PDB entry 9GM9 | electron microscopy, 7.80 A resolution (low resolution: residue-level contacts below are approximate; hydrogen-bond / salt-bridge calls are withheld) | chains A and B of the 11 polymer chains in the assembly

# Chain A (and B)
Name: Chromosome partition protein MukB
Organism: Photorhabdus thracensis
Notes: chain B of this document is another copy of the same molecule, construct and numbering; everything in this record applies to it too
Reference sequence: A0A0F7LRY2 (A0A0F7LRY2_9GAMM); numbering as in UniProt (aligned over 1-1482)
Chain sequence (1482 residues; numbered 1 to 1482; the number before each row is that of its first residue):
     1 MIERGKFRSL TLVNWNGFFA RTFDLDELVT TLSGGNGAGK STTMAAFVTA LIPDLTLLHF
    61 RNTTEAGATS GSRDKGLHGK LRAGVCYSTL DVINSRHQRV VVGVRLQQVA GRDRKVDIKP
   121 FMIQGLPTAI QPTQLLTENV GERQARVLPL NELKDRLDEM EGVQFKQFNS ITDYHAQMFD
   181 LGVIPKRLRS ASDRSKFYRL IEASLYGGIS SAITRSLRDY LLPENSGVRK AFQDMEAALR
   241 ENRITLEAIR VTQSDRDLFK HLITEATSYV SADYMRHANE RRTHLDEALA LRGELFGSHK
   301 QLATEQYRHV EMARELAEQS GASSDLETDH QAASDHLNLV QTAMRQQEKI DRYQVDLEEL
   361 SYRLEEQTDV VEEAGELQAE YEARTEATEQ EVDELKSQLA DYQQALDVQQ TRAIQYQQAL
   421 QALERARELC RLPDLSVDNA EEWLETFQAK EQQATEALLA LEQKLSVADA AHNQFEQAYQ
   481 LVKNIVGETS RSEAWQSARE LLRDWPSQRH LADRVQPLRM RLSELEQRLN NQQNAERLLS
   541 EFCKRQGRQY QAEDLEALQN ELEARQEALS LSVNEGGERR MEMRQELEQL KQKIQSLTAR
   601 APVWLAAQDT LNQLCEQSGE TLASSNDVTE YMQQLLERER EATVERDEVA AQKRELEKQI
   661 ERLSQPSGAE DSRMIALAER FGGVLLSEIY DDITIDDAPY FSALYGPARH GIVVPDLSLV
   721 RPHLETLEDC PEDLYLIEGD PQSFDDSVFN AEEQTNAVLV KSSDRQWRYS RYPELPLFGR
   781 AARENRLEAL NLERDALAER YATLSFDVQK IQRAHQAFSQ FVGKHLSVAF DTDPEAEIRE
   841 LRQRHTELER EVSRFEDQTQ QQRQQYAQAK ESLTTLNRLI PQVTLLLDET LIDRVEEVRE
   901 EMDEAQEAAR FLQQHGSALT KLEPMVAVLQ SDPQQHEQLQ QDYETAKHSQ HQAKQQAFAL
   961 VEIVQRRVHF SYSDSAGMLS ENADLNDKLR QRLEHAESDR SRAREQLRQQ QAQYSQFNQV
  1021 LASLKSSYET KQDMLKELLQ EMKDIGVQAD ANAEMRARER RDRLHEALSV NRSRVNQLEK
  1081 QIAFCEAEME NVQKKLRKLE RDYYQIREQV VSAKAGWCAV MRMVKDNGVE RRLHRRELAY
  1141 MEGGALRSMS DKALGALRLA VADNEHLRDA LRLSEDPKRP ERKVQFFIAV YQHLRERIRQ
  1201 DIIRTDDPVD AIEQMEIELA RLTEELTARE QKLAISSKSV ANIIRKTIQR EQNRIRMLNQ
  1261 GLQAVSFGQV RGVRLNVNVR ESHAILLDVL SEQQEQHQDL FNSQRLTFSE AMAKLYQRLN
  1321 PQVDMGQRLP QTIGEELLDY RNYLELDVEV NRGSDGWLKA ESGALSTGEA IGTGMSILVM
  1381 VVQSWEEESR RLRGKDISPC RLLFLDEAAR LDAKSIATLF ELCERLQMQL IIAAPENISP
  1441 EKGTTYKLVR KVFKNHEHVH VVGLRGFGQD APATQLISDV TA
Disordered / not traced: 1, 312-565, 868-1081, 1469-1482
Bound ions: Mg2+: Ser41 (together with ATP)
Small-molecule neighbours:
  - ATP (adenosine-5'-triphosphate), molecule 1: Gly35, Asn36, Gly37, Ala38, Gly39, Lys40, Ser41, Thr42, Gly76, Gly79, Lys80, Glu1407, Arg1450
  - ATP, molecule 2: Gln1269, Arg1352, Gly1363, Ala1364, Leu1365, Ser1366, Thr1367, Gly1368, Glu1369

# Interface between chain A and chain B
Contacting residue pairs - 168 pairs, chain A then chain B:
  Gly35(A) - Asp1412(B)
  Asn36(A) - Gly1268(B)
  Asn36(A) - Gly1368(B)
  Asn36(A) - Arg1410(B)
  Asn36(A) - Leu1411(B)
  Asn36(A) - Asp1412(B)
  Asn36(A) - Ser1415(B)
  Gly37(A) - Ser1366(B)
  Asn62(A) - Ser1362(B)
  Asn62(A) - Leu1365(B)
  Asn62(A) - Ser1366(B)
  Asn62(A) - Thr1367(B)
  Asn62(A) - Ala1370(B)
  Thr63(A) - Thr1367(B)
  Thr64(A) - Gly207(B)
  Thr64(A) - Ala1370(B)
  Glu65(A) - Ala66(B)
  Ala66(A) - Ala66(B)
  Gly67(A) - Ala66(B)
  Gly67(A) - Ala68(B)
  Ala68(A) - Gly67(B)
  Gly76(A) - Gly1363(B)
  Gly207(A) - Thr64(B)
  Ile209(A) - Glu65(B)
  Ser226(A) - Glu784(B)
  Ala231(A) - Gln665(B)
  Asp234(A) - Ser664(B)
  Glu578(A) - Gly577(B)
  Met581(A) - Gly577(B)
  Met581(A) - Glu578(B)
  Met581(A) - Met581(B)
  Glu582(A) - Met581(B)
  Gln585(A) - Met581(B)
  Gln585(A) - Glu582(B)
  Gln585(A) - Gln585(B)
  Gln589(A) - Gln585(B)
  Gln592(A) - Gln589(B)
  Thr629(A) - Val822(B)
  Thr629(A) - Gly823(B)
  Thr629(A) - Ser827(B)
  Glu630(A) - Gly823(B)
  Gln633(A) - Ser819(B)
  Gln633(A) - Gln820(B)
  Gln633(A) - Gly823(B)
  Glu637(A) - Gln816(B)
  Glu637(A) - Ser819(B)
  Glu639(A) - Leu636(B)
  Arg640(A) - Leu636(B)
  Arg640(A) - Glu639(B)
  Arg640(A) - Gln812(B)
  Arg640(A) - His815(B)
  Asp647(A) - Arg640(B)
  Pro707(A) - Tyr735(B)
  Leu717(A) - Trp767(B)
  Arg721(A) - Glu752(B)
  Leu724(A) - Leu759(B)
  Leu724(A) - Tyr769(B)
  Leu727(A) - Tyr769(B)
  Glu728(A) - Arg771(B)
  Cys730(A) - Arg771(B)
  Glu732(A) - Tyr769(B)
  Glu732(A) - Ser770(B)
  Glu732(A) - Arg771(B)
  Asp733(A) - Tyr769(B)
  Asp733(A) - Ser770(B)
  Leu734(A) - Arg768(B)
  Leu734(A) - Tyr769(B)
  Tyr735(A) - Pro707(B)
  Tyr735(A) - Trp767(B)
  Tyr735(A) - Arg768(B)
  Leu736(A) - Gln766(B)
  Leu736(A) - Trp767(B)
  Ile737(A) - Arg765(B)
  Glu738(A) - Arg765(B)
  Asp746(A) - Arg765(B)
  Ser747(A) - Arg765(B)
  Ser747(A) - Gln766(B)
  Val748(A) - Ser763(B)
  Val748(A) - Asp764(B)
  Val748(A) - Arg765(B)
  Val748(A) - Gln766(B)
  Phe749(A) - Gln766(B)
  Glu752(A) - Arg721(B)
  Gln754(A) - Glu725(B)
  Leu759(A) - Arg721(B)
  Leu759(A) - Leu724(B)
  Ser762(A) - Ser762(B)
  Ser762(A) - Ser763(B)
  Ser763(A) - Ser762(B)
  Asp764(A) - Val748(B)
  Arg765(A) - Ile737(B)
  Arg765(A) - Glu738(B)
  Arg765(A) - Asp745(B)
  Arg765(A) - Val748(B)
  Gln766(A) - Leu736(B)
  Gln766(A) - Phe749(B)
  Trp767(A) - Leu717(B)
  Trp767(A) - Leu736(B)
  Arg768(A) - Leu734(B)
  Arg768(A) - Tyr735(B)
  Tyr769(A) - Leu724(B)
  Tyr769(A) - Leu727(B)
  Tyr769(A) - Asp733(B)
  Tyr769(A) - Leu734(B)
  Ser770(A) - Glu732(B)
  Ser770(A) - Asp733(B)
  Arg771(A) - Cys730(B)
  Arg771(A) - Glu732(B)
  His815(A) - Thr629(B)
  Leu826(A) - Leu826(B)
  Leu826(A) - Ser827(B)
  Asn1091(A) - Ala1087(B)
  Asn1091(A) - Asn1091(B)
  Lys1094(A) - Glu1088(B)
  Lys1095(A) - Asn1091(B)
  Lys1098(A) - Asn1091(B)
  Arg1136(A) - Leu605(B)
  Arg1136(A) - Asp609(B)
  Glu1137(A) - Leu605(B)
  Glu1137(A) - Asp609(B)
  Arg1168(A) - Arg1172(B)
  Asp1169(A) - Arg1158(B)
  Arg1172(A) - Arg1158(B)
  Arg1172(A) - Glu1175(B)
  Leu1173(A) - Asp1151(B)
  Glu1213(A) - Arg813(B)
  Glu1216(A) - Arg813(B)
  Ile1217(A) - Phe806(B)
  Glu1218(A) - Phe806(B)
  Ala1220(A) - Gln809(B)
  Arg1221(A) - Ala802(B)
  Arg1221(A) - Ser805(B)
  Glu1224(A) - Arg646(B)
  Ile1235(A) - Ile675(B)
  Lys1246(A) - Glu679(B)
  Gly1268(A) - Asn36(B)
  Gln1269(A) - Arg1450(B)
  Arg1352(A) - Glu1457(B)
  Ser1354(A) - Asn1455(B)
  Ser1362(A) - Asn62(B)
  Ser1362(A) - Glu65(B)
  Leu1365(A) - Asn62(B)
  Ser1366(A) - Gly37(B)
  Ser1366(A) - Asn62(B)
  Thr1367(A) - Asn62(B)
  Thr1367(A) - Thr63(B)
  Thr1367(A) - Glu1407(B)
  Gly1368(A) - Asn36(B)
  Ala1370(A) - Asn62(B)
  Arg1390(A) - Asp692(B)
  Arg1391(A) - Asp692(B)
  Arg1393(A) - Thr694(B)
  Gly1394(A) - Asp696(B)
  Lys1395(A) - Ile693(B)
  Lys1395(A) - Thr694(B)
  Lys1395(A) - Asp696(B)
  Lys1395(A) - Asp697(B)
  Glu1407(A) - Thr1367(B)
  Ala1409(A) - Ala1409(B)
  Ala1409(A) - Pro1435(B)
  Arg1410(A) - Asn36(B)
  Arg1410(A) - Pro1435(B)
  Leu1411(A) - Asn36(B)
  Asp1412(A) - Gly35(B)
  Asp1412(A) - Asn36(B)
  Ser1415(A) - Asn36(B)
  Pro1435(A) - Ala1409(B)
  Asn1437(A) - Ala1409(B)
Interface residues without a listed pair, chain A (132 interface residues in all): Gly208, Gly227, Lys230, Lys593, Ser625, Asn626, Leu636, Thr643, Pro731, Gly739, Thr755, Gln812, Ser819, Ala1087, Arg1131, Tyr1140, Glu1175, Arg1204, Leu1233, Ser1239, Asn1242, Ile1243, Gly1353, Gly1363, Glu1369, Leu1392, Arg1450, Asn1455
Interface residues without a listed pair, chain B (131 interface residues in all): Gly76, Gly208, Val573, Asn574, Gln592, Ala601, Ala606, Glu616, Ser625, Asn626, Gln633, Glu661, Pro666, Ser672, Ile695, Glu728, Pro731, Gly739, Asp746, Gln754, Ala781, Tyr801, Lys810, Phe1084, Pro1177, Gln1269, Ser1354, Glu1369, Val1452

# Summary
132 residues of chain A and 131 residues of chain B are in contact. Chain A binds ATP.
Chain A and chain B are both Chromosome partition protein MukB (Photorhabdus thracensis); the structure,
MukBEF in a DNA capture state, was determined by electron microscopy, deposited together with 9GM6, 9GM7,
9GM8, 9GMA, 9GMB and 9GMD.
